3UCB - chains A and B; structure by X-ray diffraction, 1.38 A resolution.

# Chain A (and B)
Name: Protease
Organism: Human immunodeficiency virus 1
Notes: chain B of this document is another copy of the same molecule, construct and numbering; everything in this record applies to it too
UniProt: P03367 (POL_HV1BR); residues 1-99 here correspond to UniProt positions 501-599 (UniProt number = residue number + 500)
Sequence (99 residues; numbered 1 to 99; the number before each row is that of its first residue):
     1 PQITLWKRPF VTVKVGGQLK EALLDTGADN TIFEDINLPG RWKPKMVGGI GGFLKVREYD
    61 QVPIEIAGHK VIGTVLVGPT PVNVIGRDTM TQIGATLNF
Construct notes: engineered mutation Lys7 (Gln507 in P03367), Phe10 (Leu510 in P03367), Val13 (Ile513 in P03367), Val15 (Ile515 in P03367), Asn30 (Asp530 in P03367), Ile32 (Val532 in P03367), Phe33 (Leu533 in P03367), Asp35 (Glu535 in P03367), Ile36 (Met536 in P03367), Asn37 (Ser537 in P03367), Val47 (Ile547 in P03367), Leu54 (Ile554 in P03367), Glu58 (Gln558 in P03367), Val62 (Ile562 in P03367), Pro63 (Leu563 in P03367), Ala67 (Cys567 in P03367), Val71 (Ala571 in P03367), Val84 (Ile584 in P03367), Asp88 (Asn588 in P03367), Thr89 (Leu589 in P03367), Met90 (Leu590 in P03367), Ala95 (Cys595 in P03367)
Residues lining bound ligands: tmc114 (017; (3r,3as,6ar)-hexahydrofuro[2,3-b]furan-3-yl(1S,2R)-3-[[(4-aminophenyl)sulfonyl](isobutyl)amino]-1-benzyl-2-hydroxypropylcarbamate): Arg8, Leu23, Asp25, Gly27, Ala28, Asp29, Asn30, Ile32, Val47, Gly48, Gly49, Ile50, Pro81, Val82, Val84
UniProt features mapped onto this chain:
  - region (Dimerization of protease): Pro1 to Leu5, Gly49 to Phe53, Lys55
  - active site: Asp25 (For protease activity)
  - site: Phe99 (Cleavage)
From the paper describing this entry:
  - conformationally variable residues (loop rearrangement, side-chain flip): Arg8, Glu34 to Lys43
  - contacts within the chain: Arg8-Phe10 (hydrophobic contact), Thr31-Thr89 (hydrogen bond), Val15-Ile36 (hydrophobic contact), Phe33-Ile36 (hydrophobic contact), Asp25-Met90

# How chain A and chain B interact
Contacting residue pairs (93; chain A residue first):
  Pro1(A) - Leu97(B)
  Pro1(A) - Asn98(B)
  Pro1(A) - Phe99(B)  hydrogen bond (backbone-backbone)
  Gln2(A) - Thr96(B)  hydrogen bond
  Gln2(A) - Leu97(B)
  Gln2(A) - Asn98(B)
  Ile3(A) - Thr96(B)
  Ile3(A) - Leu97(B)  hydrogen bond (backbone-backbone)
  Ile3(A) - Phe99(B)  hydrophobic
  Thr4(A) - Thr96(B)
  Leu5(A) - Thr26(B)
  Leu5(A) - Arg87(B)  hydrogen bond (backbone-side chain)
  Leu5(A) - Met90(B)  hydrophobic
  Leu5(A) - Thr91(B)
  Leu5(A) - Ala95(B)
  Trp6(A) - Arg87(B)  hydrogen bond (backbone-side chain)
  Trp6(A) - Thr91(B)
  Trp6(A) - Gln92(B)
  Lys7(A) - Arg87(B)
  Arg8(A) - Asp29(B)  salt bridge
  Arg8(A) - Arg87(B)
  Pro9(A) - Thr26(B)
  Pro9(A) - Arg87(B)
  Leu23(A) - Gly27(B)
  Leu24(A) - Thr26(B)  hydrogen bond (backbone-side chain)
  Leu24(A) - Leu97(B)  hydrophobic
  Leu24(A) - Phe99(B)  hydrophobic
  Asp25(A) - Asp25(B)
  Asp25(A) - Thr26(B)
  Asp25(A) - Gly27(B)  hydrogen bond (side chain-backbone)
  Thr26(A) - Leu5(B)
  Thr26(A) - Pro9(B)
  Thr26(A) - Leu24(B)  hydrogen bond (side chain-backbone)
  Thr26(A) - Asp25(B)
  Thr26(A) - Thr26(B)  hydrogen bond (side chain-backbone)
  Thr26(A) - Leu97(B)
  Gly27(A) - Leu23(B)
  Gly27(A) - Asp25(B)  hydrogen bond (backbone-side chain)
  Asp29(A) - Arg8(B)  salt bridge
  Ile32(A) - Ile50(B)  hydrophobic
  Gly49(A) - Ile50(B)
  Ile50(A) - Ile32(B)  hydrophobic
  Ile50(A) - Gly49(B)
  Ile50(A) - Ile50(B)
  Ile50(A) - Leu54(B)  hydrophobic
  Ile50(A) - Thr80(B)
  Gly51(A) - Ile50(B)  hydrogen bond (backbone-backbone)
  Gly51(A) - Gly51(B)
  Gly51(A) - Gly52(B)
  Gly52(A) - Ile50(B)
  Leu54(A) - Ile50(B)  hydrophobic
  Leu54(A) - Gly51(B)
  Ile66(A) - Phe99(B)  hydrophobic
  Ala67(A) - Phe99(B)  hydrophobic
  His69(A) - Phe99(B)
  Thr80(A) - Ile50(B)
  Pro81(A) - Gly49(B)
  Arg87(A) - Leu5(B)  hydrogen bond (side chain-backbone)
  Arg87(A) - Trp6(B)  hydrogen bond (side chain-backbone)
  Arg87(A) - Lys7(B)
  Arg87(A) - Arg8(B)
  Arg87(A) - Pro9(B)
  Met90(A) - Leu5(B)  hydrophobic
  Thr91(A) - Leu5(B)
  Thr91(A) - Trp6(B)
  Ile93(A) - Phe99(B)  hydrophobic
  Gly94(A) - Asn98(B)
  Ala95(A) - Leu5(B)
  Ala95(A) - Asn98(B)
  Ala95(A) - Phe99(B)  hydrophobic
  Thr96(A) - Gln2(B)
  Thr96(A) - Ile3(B)
  Thr96(A) - Thr4(B)
  Thr96(A) - Thr96(B)
  Thr96(A) - Leu97(B)
  Thr96(A) - Asn98(B)  hydrogen bond (backbone-backbone)
  Leu97(A) - Pro1(B)
  Leu97(A) - Gln2(B)
  Leu97(A) - Ile3(B)  hydrogen bond (backbone-backbone)
  Leu97(A) - Leu24(B)  hydrophobic
  Leu97(A) - Thr26(B)
  Leu97(A) - Thr96(B)
  Leu97(A) - Leu97(B)  hydrophobic
  Asn98(A) - Pro1(B)
  Asn98(A) - Gln2(B)  hydrogen bond
  Asn98(A) - Gly94(B)
  Asn98(A) - Ala95(B)
  Asn98(A) - Thr96(B)  hydrogen bond (backbone-backbone)
  Asn98(A) - Asn98(B)  hydrogen bond
  Phe99(A) - Pro1(B)  hydrogen bond (backbone-backbone)
  Phe99(A) - Ile3(B)  hydrophobic
  Phe99(A) - Leu24(B)  hydrophobic
  Phe99(A) - Ile93(B)  hydrophobic
Interface residues without a listed pair, chain A (38 interface residues in all): Val11, Phe53
Interface residues without a listed pair, chain B (39 interface residues in all): Val11, Gly48, Phe53, Ala67, His69, Pro81

# Overview
Chain A and chain B form an interface of 38 and 39 residues respectively, with 19 hydrogen bonds and 2 salt
bridges. Polar contacts include Arg8(A)-Asp29(B), Gln2(A)-Thr96(B) and Leu5(A)-Arg87(B). Bound to chain A:
tmc114. From the paper: conformational variability at Arg8(A) and Glu34(A); contacts within the chain
involving Arg8(A), Phe10(A) and Thr31(A) among others.
Both chains are Protease (Human immunodeficiency virus 1). Entry 3UCB (Crystal Structure of Multidrug
Resistant HIV-1 Protease Clinical Isolate PR20 in Complex with Darunavir) was determined by X-ray diffraction
together with 3UF3, 3UFN and 3UHL from the same study.
